PDB entry 9OUT | electron microscopy, 4.30 A resolution (low resolution: residue-level contacts below are approximate; hydrogen-bond / salt-bridge calls are withheld) | chains J and L of the 15 polymer chains in the assembly

== Chain J (and L) ==
Molecule: Speckle-type POZ protein
Source organism: Homo sapiens
Notes: chain L of this document is another copy of the same molecule, construct and numbering; everything in this record applies to it too
Reference sequence: O43791 (SPOP_HUMAN); residue numbers follow UniProt; this construct covers 1-374
Chain sequence (374 residues; each row starts with the number of its first residue):
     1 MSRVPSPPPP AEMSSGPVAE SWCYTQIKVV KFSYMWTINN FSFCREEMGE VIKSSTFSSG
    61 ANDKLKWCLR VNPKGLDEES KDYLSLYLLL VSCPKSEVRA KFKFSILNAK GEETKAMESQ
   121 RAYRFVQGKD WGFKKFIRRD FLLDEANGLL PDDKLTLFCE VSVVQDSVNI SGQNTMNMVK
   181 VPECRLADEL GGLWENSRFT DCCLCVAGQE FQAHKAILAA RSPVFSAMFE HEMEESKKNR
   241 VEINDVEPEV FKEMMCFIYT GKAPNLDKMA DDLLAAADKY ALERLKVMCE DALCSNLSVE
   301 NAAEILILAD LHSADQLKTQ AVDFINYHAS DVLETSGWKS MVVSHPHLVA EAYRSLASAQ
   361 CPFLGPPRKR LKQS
Disordered / not traced: 1-15, 362-374 (chain L: 1-15, 368-374)
UniProt features mapped onto this chain:
  - region: Y123 to F133 (Important for binding substrate proteins), L186 to I217 (Important for homodimerization)
  - natural variant: T25 (T25A: In NSDVS2), Y83 (Y83C: In NSDVS2), R121 (R121Q: In NSDVS1), G132 (G132V: In NSDVS2), R138 (R138C: In NSDVS2), D144 (D144N: In NSDVS1)
  - mutagenesis: Y87 (Y87A: Strongly reduced affinity for substrate proteins), Y123 (Y123A: Strongly reduced affinity for substrate proteins), D130 (D130A: Strongly reduced affinity for substrate proteins), W131 (W131A: Strongly reduced affinity for substrate proteins), F133 (F133A: Strongly reduced affinity for substrate proteins), L186 (L186D: Strongly reduced homodimerization. Reduces the activity of the cullin-RING-based BCR (BTB-CUL3-RBX1) E3 ubiquitin-protein ligase complex), L190 (L190D: Strongly reduced homodimerization. Reduces the activity of the cullin-RING-based BCR (BTB-CUL3-RBX1) E3 ubiquitin-protein ligase complex), L193 (L193D: Strongly reduced homodimerization. Reduces the activity of the cullin-RING-based BCR (BTB-CUL3-RBX1) E3 ubiquitin-protein ligase complex), I217 (I217K: Strongly reduced homodimerization. Reduces the activity of the cullin-RING-based BCR (BTB-CUL3-RBX1) E3 ubiquitin-protein ligase complex)
What the authors report for this chain:
  - disease-associated variants - E47K (14 +/- 2-fold), E78K (18 +/- 4-fold): increased binding to BRD3
  - disease-associated variants - E47K, E78K: unchanged binding to BRD3 peptide
  - disease-associated variants - E47K, E78K: increased binding to Cul3/Rbx1 complex
  - mutagenesis - V51E: unchanged binding to Cul3
  - mutagenesis - M48I/E78K, R70Q/E78K, E78K/G128S, E78K/K134N, S96R: unchanged catalytic activity on BRD3
  - disease-associated variants - E47K, E78K: increased catalytic activity on BRD3
  - mutagenesis - V51E: decreased catalytic activity on BRD3
  - mutagenesis - D77E: increased catalytic activity
  - disease-associated variants - E47K, E78K: decreased localization to nuclear speckles
  - mutagenesis - V51E: unchanged localization to nuclear speckles
  - disease-associated variants - M48I, R70L, R70Q, G128S, K134N: decreased catalytic activity
  - disease-associated variants - M48I, G128S: unchanged binding to peptide
  - disease-associated variants - K134N (11-fold): decreased binding to substrate peptide
  - disease-associated variants - K134N (11-fold): decreased binding to full-length SPOP K134N

== How chain J and chain L interact ==
Residue-residue contacts (5; chain J residue first):
  S96(J) with S96(L); D166(L)
  R124(J) with R99(L)
  D166(J) with K95(L)
  S167(J) with K95(L)
Interface residues without a listed pair, chain J (5 interface residues in all): R99
Interface residues without a listed pair, chain L (5 interface residues in all): E97

== Overview ==
The chain J/chain L interface involves 5 residues from each chain. Curated annotation (UniProt) lists 9
mutagenesis sites on chain J. The paper reports that M48I, R70L and R70Q of chain J, among others, reduce
catalytic activity; E47K and E78K of chain J increase binding to BRD3; 14 substitutions were tested in all.
Chain J and chain L are both Speckle-type POZ protein (Homo sapiens); the structure, SPOP double donut locally
refined MATH domains, was determined by electron microscopy together with 9OUU and 9OUW from the same study.
